Entry 1YSA (X-ray diffraction, 2.90 A resolution); this record covers chains A and D of the 4 polymer chains in the assembly.

Chain A:
Molecule: 20-nt DNA strand
Sequence (20 nucleotides; each row starts with the number of its first residue):
     1 TTCCTATGAC TCATCCAGTT

Chain D:
Protein: Protein (GCN4)
From: Saccharomyces cerevisiae
UniProt: P03069 (GCN4_YEAST); residue numbers follow UniProt; this construct covers 226-281
Sequence (58 residues; row label = number of the first residue in the row):
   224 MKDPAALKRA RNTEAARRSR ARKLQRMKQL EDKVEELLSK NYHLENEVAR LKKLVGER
Disordered / not traced: 281
UniProt features mapped onto this chain:
  - region: Lys231 to Lys251 (Basic motif), Leu253 to Leu274 (Leucine-zipper)
  - motif: Lys231 to Arg249 (Nuclear localization signal)

Interface between chain A and chain D:
Contacting residue pairs - 10 pairs, chain A then chain D:
  DT5(A) with Arg234(D), phosphate contact
  DA6(A) with Asn235(D), base contact; Ala238(D), phosphate contact; Arg241(D), salt bridge to the phosphate; Arg245(D), sugar contact
  DT7(A) with Asn235(D), hydrogen bond to the base; Ala239(D), base contact; Ser242(D), phosphate contact; Arg245(D), salt bridge to the phosphate
  DA9(A) with Arg243(D), base contact
Also at the interface, not in a pair above, chain D (10 interface residues in all): Lys231, Arg249

Summary:
4 residues of chain A face 10 of chain D across their interface; the contacts include 1 hydrogen bond and 2
salt bridges. Among the polar pairs are DT7(A)-Asn235(D), DA6(A)-Arg241(D) and DT7(A)-Arg245(D).
Chain A is a 20-nt DNA strand and chain D is Protein (GCN4) (Saccharomyces cerevisiae); the structure, The
GCN4 basic region leucine zipper binds DNA as a dimer of uninterrupted alpha helices: crystal ..., was
determined by X-ray diffraction.
